PDB entry 7KGU | X-ray diffraction, 2.40 A resolution | chains A and B

Chain A:
Protein: Light Chain, Fab fragment, IGG
Organism: Homo sapiens
Notes: fragment: fab fragment; antibody fragment or engineered binder
Sequence (214 residues; numbered 1 to 214; the number before each row is that of its first residue):
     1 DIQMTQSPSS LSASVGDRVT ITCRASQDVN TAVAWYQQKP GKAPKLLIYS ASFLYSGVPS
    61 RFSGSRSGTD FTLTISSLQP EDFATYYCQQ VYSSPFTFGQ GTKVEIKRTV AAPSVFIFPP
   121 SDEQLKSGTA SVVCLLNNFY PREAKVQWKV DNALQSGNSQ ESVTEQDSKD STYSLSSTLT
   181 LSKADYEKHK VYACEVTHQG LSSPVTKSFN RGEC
Disordered / not traced: 213-214
Disulfides: Cys-23/Cys-88, Cys-134/Cys-194

Chain B:
Protein: Heavy Chain, Fab, IGG, Fab
Organism: Homo sapiens
Notes: antibody fragment or engineered binder
Sequence (218 residues; each row starts with the number of its first residue):
     1 EVQLVESGGG LVQPGGSLRL SCAASGFNVK YYMMHWVRQA PGKGLEWVAA ISPGYDYTYY
    61 ADSVKGRFTI SADTSKNTAY LQMNSLRAED TAVYYCSRSY WRYSVDVWGQ GTLVTVSSAS
   121 TKGPSVFPLA PSSKSTSGGT AALGCLVKDY FPEPVTVSWN SGALTSGVHT FPAVLQSSGL
   181 YSLSSVVTVP SSSLGTQTYI CNVNHKPSNT KVDKKVEP
Disordered / not traced: 132-137
Disulfides: Cys-22/Cys-96, Cys-145/Cys-201
Reported in the primary citation:
  - mutagenesis - Y103H: abolished binding to WT monomer
  - mutagenesis - Y103H: unchanged binding to mutant monomer

Interface between chain A and chain B:
Residue-residue contacts (67):
  Ala-34(A) / Ser-104(B)
  Tyr-36(A) / Val-105(B)  hydrogen bond (side chain-backbone)
  Tyr-36(A) / Trp-108(B)
  Gln-38(A) / Gln-39(B)  hydrogen bond
  Gln-38(A) / Tyr-95(B)  hydrogen bond
  Lys-42(A) / Tyr-95(B)  hydrogen bond (backbone-side chain)
  Ala-43(A) / Tyr-95(B)  hydrophobic
  Ala-43(A) / Gly-109(B)
  Pro-44(A) / Leu-45(B)  hydrophobic
  Pro-44(A) / Trp-108(B)
  Leu-46(A) / Val-105(B)
  Leu-46(A) / Asp-106(B)
  Tyr-49(A) / Ser-104(B)
  Ser-50(A) / Tyr-103(B)
  Tyr-87(A) / Gln-39(B)  hydrogen bond
  Tyr-87(A) / Lys-43(B)
  Tyr-87(A) / Gly-44(B)
  Tyr-87(A) / Leu-45(B)  hydrophobic
  Gln-89(A) / Trp-47(B)
  Gln-89(A) / Val-105(B)
  Val-91(A) / Arg-102(B)
  Val-91(A) / Tyr-103(B)
  Ser-94(A) / Trp-47(B)
  Ser-94(A) / Tyr-59(B)
  Pro-95(A) / Trp-47(B)  hydrophobic
  Phe-96(A) / Met-33(B)  hydrophobic
  Phe-96(A) / His-35(B)
  Phe-96(A) / Trp-47(B)
  Phe-98(A) / Val-37(B)  hydrophobic
  Phe-98(A) / Leu-45(B)
  Phe-98(A) / Trp-47(B)
  Phe-98(A) / Trp-108(B)  hydrophobic
  Phe-116(A) / Ala-142(B)  hydrophobic
  Phe-118(A) / Leu-129(B)  hydrophobic
  Phe-118(A) / Ala-130(B)
  Phe-118(A) / Ala-142(B)
  Phe-118(A) / Leu-143(B)  hydrophobic
  Ser-121(A) / Phe-127(B)
  Ser-121(A) / Pro-128(B)
  Glu-123(A) / Phe-127(B)
  Glu-123(A) / Pro-128(B)
  Glu-123(A) / Lys-214(B)  salt bridge
  Gln-124(A) / Phe-127(B)
  Gln-124(A) / Lys-148(B)
  Ser-127(A) / Phe-127(B)
  Ser-131(A) / Leu-146(B)
  Ser-131(A) / Lys-148(B)
  Leu-135(A) / Ala-142(B)  hydrophobic
  Leu-135(A) / Phe-171(B)  hydrophobic
  Leu-135(A) / Val-186(B)  hydrophobic
  Asn-137(A) / His-169(B)  hydrogen bond
  Asn-137(A) / Thr-188(B)
  Asn-138(A) / His-169(B)
  Gln-160(A) / Val-174(B)
  Gln-160(A) / Leu-175(B)
  Gln-160(A) / Gln-176(B)
  Glu-161(A) / Val-174(B)
  Ser-162(A) / Phe-171(B)
  Ser-162(A) / Pro-172(B)  hydrogen bond (side chain-backbone)
  Ser-162(A) / Val-174(B)
  Val-163(A) / Pro-172(B)
  Thr-164(A) / His-169(B)
  Thr-164(A) / Phe-171(B)
  Ser-174(A) / His-169(B)  hydrogen bond
  Ser-174(A) / Phe-171(B)
  Leu-175(A) / Phe-171(B)  hydrophobic
  Ser-176(A) / Phe-171(B)
Interface residues without a listed pair, chain A (39 interface residues in all): Ala-32, Tyr-55, Thr-129, Val-133, Thr-180
Interface residues without a listed pair, chain B (41 interface residues in all): Glu-46, Ala-50, Tyr-60, Val-126, Thr-140, Ala-141, Ser-184

Summary:
The interface between chain A and chain B involves 39 residues on one side and 41 on the other, with 8
hydrogen bonds and 1 salt bridge. Polar contacts include Glu-123(A)/Lys-214(B), Tyr-36(A)/Val-105(B) and
Gln-38(A)/Gln-39(B). From the paper: Y103H of chain B abolishes binding to WT monomer; Y103H of chain B leaves
binding to mutant monomer unchanged.
Here chain A is Light Chain, Fab fragment, IGG and chain B is Heavy Chain, Fab, IGG, Fab, both from Homo
sapiens. Entry 7KGU (Structure of 2Q1-Fab, an antibody selective for IDH2R140Q-HLA-B*07:02) was determined by
X-ray diffraction together with 6UJ7 and 6UJ8 from the same study.
